PDB entry 1JB7 | X-ray diffraction, 1.86 A resolution | chains D and A of the 5 polymer chains in the assembly

[Chain D]
Molecule: 12-nt DNA strand
Sequence (12 nucleotides; numbered 1 to 12; the number before each row is that of its first residue):
     1 GGGGTTTTGG GG

[Chain A]
Name: telomere-binding protein alpha subunit
Organism: Sterkiella nova
UniProtKB: P29549 (TEBA_OXYNO); residues 1-495 here = UniProt positions 1-495
Amino-acid sequence (495 residues; row label = number of the first residue in the row):
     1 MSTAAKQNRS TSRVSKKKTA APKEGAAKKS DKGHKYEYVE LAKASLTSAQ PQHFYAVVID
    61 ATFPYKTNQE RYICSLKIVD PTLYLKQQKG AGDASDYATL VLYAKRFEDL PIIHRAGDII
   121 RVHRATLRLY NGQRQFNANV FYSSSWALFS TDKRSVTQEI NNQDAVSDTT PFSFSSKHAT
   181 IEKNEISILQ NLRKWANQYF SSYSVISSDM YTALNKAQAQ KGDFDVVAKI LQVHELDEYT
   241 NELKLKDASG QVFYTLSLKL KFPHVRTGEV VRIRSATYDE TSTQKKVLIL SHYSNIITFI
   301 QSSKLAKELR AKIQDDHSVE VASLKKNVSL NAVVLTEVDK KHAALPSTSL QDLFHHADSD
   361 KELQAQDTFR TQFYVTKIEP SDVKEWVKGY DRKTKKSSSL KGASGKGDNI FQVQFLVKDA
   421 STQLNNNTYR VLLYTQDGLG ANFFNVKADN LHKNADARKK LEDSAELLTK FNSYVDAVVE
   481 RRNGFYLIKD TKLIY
Not modelled in the structure: 1-35

[Interface between chain D and chain A]
Pairs across the interface (71):
  DG1(D) with Tyr65(A), hydrogen bond to the phosphate; Ile73(A), sugar contact; Ser75(A), hydrogen bond to the phosphate; Val101(A), sugar contact; Tyr103(A), sugar contact; Tyr130(A), stacking on the base; Gln135(A), hydrogen bond to the base
  DG2(D) with Asp60(A), base contact; Tyr65(A), hydrogen bond to the phosphate; Ile73(A), sugar contact; Ser75(A), hydrogen bond to the phosphate; Lys77(A), hydrogen bond to the base; Val101(A), sugar contact; Tyr103(A), sugar contact; Tyr130(A), base contact; Gln135(A), hydrogen bond to the base; Asp223(A), hydrogen bond to the base; Asp225(A), hydrogen bond to the base; Arg272(A), base contact; Arg274(A), salt bridge to the phosphate
  DG3(D) with Asp60(A), base contact; Thr62(A), base contact; Tyr65(A), sugar contact; Ser75(A), hydrogen bond to the phosphate; Lys77(A), hydrogen bond to the base; Asp223(A), hydrogen bond to the base; Asp225(A), hydrogen bond to the base; Arg272(A), base contact; Arg274(A), salt bridge to the phosphate; Ser275(A), base contact; Tyr293(A), stacking on the base
  DG4(D) with Thr62(A), base contact; Tyr65(A), sugar contact; Lys66(A), sugar contact; Thr67(A), phosphate contact; Asp223(A), hydrogen bond to the base; Arg274(A), hydrogen bond to the base; Ser275(A), base contact; Ser291(A), hydrogen bond to the base; His292(A), hydrogen bond to the sugar; Tyr293(A), hydrogen bond to the base
  DT5(D) with Lys66(A), phosphate contact; Thr67(A), sugar contact; Asn68(A), phosphate contact; His292(A), stacking on the base; Tyr293(A), hydrogen bond to the base
  DT6(D) with Lys66(A), salt bridge to the phosphate; Thr67(A), sugar contact; Asn68(A), sugar contact; His292(A), base contact
  DT7(D) with Lys66(A), salt bridge to the phosphate; Gln69(A), phosphate contact
  DT8(D) with Lys66(A), base contact; Tyr72(A), hydrogen bond to the base
  DG10(D) with Tyr239(A), stacking on the base; Thr240(A), base contact; Leu258(A), sugar contact
  DG11(D) with Phe63(A), base contact; Phe107(A), base contact; Ile112(A), base contact; His114(A), base contact; Leu258(A), sugar contact; Leu260(A), hydrogen bond to the base; Lys261(A), hydrogen bond to the base
  DG12(D) with Phe63(A), sugar contact; Pro64(A), sugar contact; Tyr65(A), phosphate contact; Lys66(A), hydrogen bond to the phosphate; Phe107(A), sugar contact; Lys261(A), salt bridge to the phosphate; His292(A), hydrogen bond to the phosphate
Also at the interface, not in a pair above, chain A (37 interface residues in all): Arg128, Phe224, Asp237, Pro263

[Summary]
The interface between chain D and chain A involves 11 residues on one side and 37 on the other; the contacts
include 24 hydrogen bonds, 5 salt bridges and 4 aromatic stacking contacts. Polar pairs include
DG1(D)-Gln135(A), DG2(D)-Lys77(A) and DG2(D)-Gln135(A).
Chain D is a 12-nt DNA strand and chain A is telomere-binding protein alpha subunit (Sterkiella nova); the
structure, DNA G-Quartets in a 1.86 A Resolution Structure of an Oxytricha nova Telomeric Protein-DNA Complex,
was determined by X-ray diffraction.
